Entry 6CIJ (electron microscopy, 3.90 A resolution); this record covers chains A and C of the 11 polymer chains in the assembly.

Chain A (and C):
Name: V(D)J recombination-activating protein 1
Source organism: Mus musculus
Notes: EC 3.1.-.-, 2.3.2.27; chain C of this document is another copy of the same molecule, construct and numbering; everything in this record applies to it too
UniProt: P15919 (RAG1_MOUSE); residue numbers follow UniProt; this construct covers 265-1040
Sequence (776 residues; row label = number of the first residue in the row):
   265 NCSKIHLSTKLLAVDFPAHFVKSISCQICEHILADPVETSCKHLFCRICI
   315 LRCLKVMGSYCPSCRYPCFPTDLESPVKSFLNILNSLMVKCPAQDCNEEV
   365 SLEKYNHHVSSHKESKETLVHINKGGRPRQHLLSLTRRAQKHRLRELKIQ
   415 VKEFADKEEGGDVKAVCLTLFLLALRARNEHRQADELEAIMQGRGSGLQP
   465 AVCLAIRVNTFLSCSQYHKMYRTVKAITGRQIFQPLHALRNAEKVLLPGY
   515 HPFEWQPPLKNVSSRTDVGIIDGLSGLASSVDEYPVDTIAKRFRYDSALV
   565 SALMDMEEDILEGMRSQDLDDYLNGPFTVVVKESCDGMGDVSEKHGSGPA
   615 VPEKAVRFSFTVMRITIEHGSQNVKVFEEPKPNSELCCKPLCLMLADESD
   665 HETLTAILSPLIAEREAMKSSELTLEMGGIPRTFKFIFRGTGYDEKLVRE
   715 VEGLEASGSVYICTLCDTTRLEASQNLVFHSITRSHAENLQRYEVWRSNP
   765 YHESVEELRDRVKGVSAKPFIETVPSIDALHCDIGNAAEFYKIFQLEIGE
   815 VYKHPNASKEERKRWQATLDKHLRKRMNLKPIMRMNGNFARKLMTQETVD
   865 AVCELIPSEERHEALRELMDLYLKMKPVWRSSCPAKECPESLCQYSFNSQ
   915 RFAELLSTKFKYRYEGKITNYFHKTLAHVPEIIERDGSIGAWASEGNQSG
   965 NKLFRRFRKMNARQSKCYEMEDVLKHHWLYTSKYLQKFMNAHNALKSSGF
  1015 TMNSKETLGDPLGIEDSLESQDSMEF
Not modelled in the structure: 265-394, 1009-1040 (chain C: 265-391, 1008-1040)
Construct notes: conflict Gln962 (Glu in P15919)
Curated features (UniProtKB/Swiss-Prot):
  - zinc finger: Cys290 to Arg329 (RING-type), Leu351 to Lys380 (RAG1-type)
  - DNA-binding region: Gly389 to Gln456 (NBD)
  - binding site (Zn(2+)): Cys266, His270, Cys290, Cys293, His295, Cys305, His307, Cys310, Cys313, Cys325, Cys328, Cys355, Cys360, His372, His376
  - binding site (a divalent metal cation): Asp600, Asp708
  - site: Trp893 (Essential for DNA hairpin formation, participates in base-stacking interactions near the cleavage site)
  - mutagenesis: His307 (H307A: Displays lower E3 ligase activity and affects the joining step of V(D)J recombination), Cys325 (C325G: Loss of E3 ligase activity and affects the joining step of V(D)J recombination), Arg391 (R391A: Defects in converting nicked products to hairpins; R391L: Impairs DNA-binding and hairpin formation while maintaining some nicking activity), Arg393 (R393A: Impairs DNA-binding and hairpin formation while maintaining some nicking activity), Arg401 (R401A: Allows robust hairpin activity), Arg402 (R402A: Defects in converting nicked products to hairpins), Lys405 (K405A: Reduced hairpin activity), His406 (H406A: Allows robust hairpin activity), Arg407 (R407A: Impairs DNA-binding and reduces hairpin formation without affecting nicking activity), Asn443 (N443A: Impairs DNA-binding; when associated with A-445), His445 (H445A: Impairs DNA-binding; when associated with A-443), Asp546 (D546A: Loss of DNA-binding), 21 further mutagenesis entries in UniProt
Metal / ion sites: Ca2+: Asp600, Gly601 (shared with 1 residue of chain F); Zn2+: Cys727, Cys730, His937, His942
What the authors report for this chain:
  - catalytic residues: Asp600, Asp708 (citing earlier work)

Interface between chain A and chain C:
Pairs across the interface (91):
  Leu396(A) with Glu423(C); Val430(C), hydrophobic
  Arg401(A) with Arg440(C)
  Gln404(A) with Thr433(C)
  Arg407(A) with Glu423(C), salt bridge
  Leu408(A) with Thr433(C); Leu434(C), hydrophobic
  Leu411(A) with Val430(C), hydrophobic; Leu434(C), hydrophobic
  Gln414(A) with Gln414(C), hydrogen bond; Phe418(C)
  Phe418(A) with Leu408(C), hydrophobic; Leu411(C), hydrophobic
  Val427(A) with Ala438(C), hydrophobic
  Lys428(A) with Phe435(C)
  Val430(A) with Leu396(C), hydrophobic; Leu408(C), hydrophobic
  Cys431(A) with Phe435(C), hydrophobic
  Leu432(A) with Phe435(C), hydrophobic
  Thr433(A) with Gln404(C); Leu408(C)
  Phe435(A) with Lys428(C); Cys431(C), hydrophobic; Leu432(C), hydrophobic; Met455(C), hydrophobic
  Leu437(A) with Lys405(C)
  Ala438(A) with Cys431(C), hydrophobic
  Arg440(A) with Arg401(C)
  Arg442(A) with Asp426(C), salt bridge; Val427(C); Lys428(C)
  Arg446(A) with Gln495(C); Gln498(C)
  Gln447(A) with Met455(C)
  Glu450(A) with Ser460(C), hydrogen bond; Arg494(C), salt bridge; Gln495(C)
  Leu451(A) with Leu451(C), hydrophobic
  Ile454(A) with Gln447(C); Glu450(C)
  Met455(A) with Gln447(C)
  Arg458(A) with Thr492(C); Arg494(C)
  Ser460(A) with Thr492(C); Arg494(C), hydrogen bond
  Leu462(A) with Thr492(C)
  Val466(A) with Ile491(C), hydrophobic
  Ile470(A) with Met484(C), hydrophobic
  Asn473(A) with Gln480(C); Lys483(C)
  Thr474(A) with Gln480(C)
  Leu476(A) with Leu476(C), hydrophobic
  Gln480(A) with Asn473(C); Thr474(C)
  Lys483(A) with Asn473(C), hydrogen bond (side chain-backbone); Met1003(C)
  Met484(A) with Ile470(C), hydrophobic
  Arg486(A) with His1006(C), hydrogen bond
  Thr487(A) with Phe1002(C); Met1003(C)
  Ala490(A) with Ala1005(C)
  Ile491(A) with Arg458(C); Val466(C), hydrophobic
  Thr492(A) with Leu462(C)
  Arg494(A) with Arg494(C)
  Glu607(A) with Arg838(C), salt bridge; Lys844(C)
  Lys608(A) with Lys844(C)
  His609(A) with Lys844(C), hydrogen bond (side chain-backbone); Ile846(C)
  Gly610(A) with Asn842(C), hydrogen bond (backbone-backbone)
  Ser611(A) with Asn842(C)
  Arg838(A) with Glu607(C), salt bridge; Ala614(C); Lys980(C)
  Asn842(A) with His609(C); Gly610(C), hydrogen bond (backbone-backbone); Ser611(C)
  Leu843(A) with His609(C)
  Lys844(A) with Glu607(C), hydrogen bond (side chain-backbone); Lys608(C); His609(C), hydrogen bond (backbone-side chain)
  Arg970(A) with Met974(C)
  Met974(A) with Arg970(C)
  Phe1002(A) with Thr487(C); Ile491(C)
  Met1003(A) with Lys483(C); Thr487(C), hydrogen bond
  Ala1005(A) with Ala490(C), hydrophobic
  His1006(A) with Arg486(C), hydrogen bond; Ala490(C)
Also at the interface, not in a pair above, chain A (74 interface residues in all): Leu397, Lys405, Lys412, Val415, Glu422, Glu423, Asp426, Ala429, Leu434, Leu439, Glu444, Ala453, Val488, Ala614, Ile846, Phe853, Lys973
Also at the interface, not in a pair above, chain C (74 interface residues in all): Arg393, His395, Arg407, Lys412, Val415, Ala429, Leu437, Ile454, Gly459, Val488, Pro613, Val615, Leu843, Lys973

Summary:
The chain A/chain C interface involves 74 residues from each chain; the contacts include 12 hydrogen bonds and
5 salt bridges. Among the polar pairs are Arg407(A)-Glu423(C), Arg442(A)-Asp426(C) and Glu450(A)-Arg494(C).
From the paper: catalytic residues Asp600(A) and Asp708(A).
Both chains are V(D)J recombination-activating protein 1 (Mus musculus). Entry 6CIJ (Cryo-EM structure of
mouse RAG1/2 HFC complex containing partial HMGB1 linker(3.9 A)) was determined by electron microscopy (same
publication as 5ZDZ, 5ZE0, 5ZE1, 5ZE2, 6CG0, 6CIK, 6CIL and 6CIM).
